PDB entry 7V5Y | X-ray diffraction, 2.25 A resolution | chains A and F of the 6 polymer chains in the assembly

# Chain A
Protein: Antitoxin
From: Staphylococcus aureus (strain NCTC 8325 / PS 47)
UniProt: Q2FVF7 (Q2FVF7_STAA8); numbering as in UniProt (aligned over 1-85)
Chain sequence (85 residues; each row starts with the number of its first residue):
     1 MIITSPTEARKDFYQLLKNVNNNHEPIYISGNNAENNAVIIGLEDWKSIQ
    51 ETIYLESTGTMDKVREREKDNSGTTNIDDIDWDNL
Not modelled in the structure: 57-85
From the paper describing this entry:
  - conformationally variable residues (order/disorder transition): Tyr-54 to Leu-85
  - higher-order assembly contacts with a neighbouring Putative mRNA interferase YoeB: His-24, Asp-45

# Chain F
Protein: Putative mRNA interferase YoeB
From: Staphylococcus aureus (strain NCTC 8325 / PS 47)
UniProt: Q2FVF8 (Q2FVF8_STAA8); residues 1-88 here = UniProt positions 1-88
Chain sequence (88 residues; row label = number of the first residue in the row):
     1 MSNYTVKIKNSAKSDLKKIKHSYLKKSFLEIVETLKNDPYKITQSFEKLE
    51 PKYLERYSRRINHQHRVVYTVDDRNKEVLILSAWSHYD
Not modelled in the structure: 1
From the paper describing this entry:
  - higher-order assembly contacts with a neighbouring Antitoxin: Gln-44, Arg-60, His-63

# Interface between chain A and chain F
Residue-residue contacts (17):
  Asn-22(A) / Gln-44(F)
  Asn-23(A) / Thr-43(F)
  Asn-23(A) / Gln-44(F)  hydrogen bond (side chain-backbone)
  Asn-23(A) / Ser-45(F)  hydrogen bond (backbone-side chain)
  Asn-23(A) / Arg-60(F)
  His-24(A) / Ser-27(F)
  His-24(A) / Arg-60(F)  hydrogen bond (backbone-side chain)
  His-24(A) / Ile-61(F)  hydrogen bond (side chain-backbone)
  His-24(A) / Asn-62(F)
  His-24(A) / His-63(F)
  Glu-25(A) / Ser-45(F)  hydrogen bond
  Glu-25(A) / Arg-60(F)  salt bridge
  Asp-45(A) / Asn-62(F)
  Asp-45(A) / His-63(F)  hydrogen bond (side chain-backbone)
  Ser-48(A) / Asn-62(F)
  Ser-48(A) / His-63(F)  hydrogen bond
  Ile-49(A) / His-63(F)

# In short
7 residues of chain A and 8 residues of chain F are in contact; the contacts include 7 hydrogen bonds and 1
salt bridge. Polar contacts include Glu-25(A)/Arg-60(F), Asn-23(A)/Gln-44(F) and Asn-23(A)/Ser-45(F). From the
paper: conformational variability at Tyr-54(A); higher-order assembly contacts with a neighbouring Antitoxin
through Gln-44(F), Arg-60(F) and His-63(F).
Here chain A is Antitoxin and chain F is Putative mRNA interferase YoeB, both from Staphylococcus aureus
(strain NCTC 8325 / PS 47). Entry 7V5Y (Crystal structure of hexameric complex of Sa2YoeB-Sa2YefM
toxin-antitoxin from Staphylococcus aureus) was determined by X-ray diffraction together with 7V5Z and 7V6W
from the same study.
